Entry 8RDJ (electron microscopy, 2.62 A resolution); this record covers chains C and D of the 24 polymer chains in the assembly.

[Chain C]
Protein: DNA-directed RNA polymerase subunit beta
Source organism: Sinapis alba
UniProtKB: A0A6C0M5W1 (A0A6C0M5W1_SINAL); residue numbers follow UniProt; this construct covers 1-1072
Chain sequence (1072 residues; each row starts with the number of its first residue):
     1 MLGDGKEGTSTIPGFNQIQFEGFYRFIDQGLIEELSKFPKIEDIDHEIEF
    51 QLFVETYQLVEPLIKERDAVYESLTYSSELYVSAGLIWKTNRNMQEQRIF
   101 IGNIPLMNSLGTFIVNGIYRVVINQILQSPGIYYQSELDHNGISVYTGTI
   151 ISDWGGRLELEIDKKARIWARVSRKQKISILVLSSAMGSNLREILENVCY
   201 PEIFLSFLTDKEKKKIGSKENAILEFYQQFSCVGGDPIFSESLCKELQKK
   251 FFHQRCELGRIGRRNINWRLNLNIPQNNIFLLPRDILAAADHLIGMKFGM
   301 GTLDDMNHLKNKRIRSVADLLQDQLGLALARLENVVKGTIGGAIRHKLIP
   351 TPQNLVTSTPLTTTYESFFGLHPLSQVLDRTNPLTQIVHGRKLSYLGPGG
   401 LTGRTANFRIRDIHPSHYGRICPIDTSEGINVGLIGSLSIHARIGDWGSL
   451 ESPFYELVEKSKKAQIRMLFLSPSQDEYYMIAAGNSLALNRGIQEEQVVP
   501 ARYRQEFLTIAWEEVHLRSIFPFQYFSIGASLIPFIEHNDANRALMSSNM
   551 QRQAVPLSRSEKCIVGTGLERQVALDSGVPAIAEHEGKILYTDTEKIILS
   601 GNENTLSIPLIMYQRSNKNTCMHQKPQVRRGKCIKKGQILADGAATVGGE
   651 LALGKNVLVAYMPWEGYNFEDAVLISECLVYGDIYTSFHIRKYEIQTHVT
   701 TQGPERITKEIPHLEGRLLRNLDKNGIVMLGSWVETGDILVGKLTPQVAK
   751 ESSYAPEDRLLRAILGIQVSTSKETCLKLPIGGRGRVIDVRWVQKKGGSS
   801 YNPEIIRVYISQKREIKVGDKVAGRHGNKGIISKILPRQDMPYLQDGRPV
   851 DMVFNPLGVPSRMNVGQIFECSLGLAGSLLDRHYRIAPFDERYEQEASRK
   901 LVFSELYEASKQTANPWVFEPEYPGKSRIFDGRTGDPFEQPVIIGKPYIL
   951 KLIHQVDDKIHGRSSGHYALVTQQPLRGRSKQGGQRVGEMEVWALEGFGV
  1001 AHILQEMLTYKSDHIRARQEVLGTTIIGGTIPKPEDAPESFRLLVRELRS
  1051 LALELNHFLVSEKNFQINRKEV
Unresolved in the structure: 1-7, 747-771
Construct notes: conflict F113 (Ser in A0A6C0M5W1), V657 (Ile in A0A6C0M5W1)

[Chain D]
Protein: DNA-directed RNA polymerase subunit beta'
Source organism: Sinapis alba
Notes: EC 2.7.7.6
UniProtKB: A0A6C0M5W0 (A0A6C0M5W0_SINAL); residue numbers follow UniProt; this construct covers 1-680
Chain sequence (680 residues; numbered 1 to 680; the number before each row is that of its first residue):
     1 MIDRYKHQQLRIGLVSPQQISAWATKKIPNGEIVGEVTKPYTFHYKTNKP
    51 EKDGLFCERIFGPIKSGICACGNYRVIGDEKEDPKFCEQCGVEFVDSRIR
   101 RYQMGYIKLTCPVTHVWYLKRLPSYIANLLDKPLKELEGLVYCDFSFARP
   151 ITKKPTFLRLRGSFEYEIQSWKYSIPLFFTTQGFEIFRNREISTGAGAIR
   201 EQLADLDLRIIIENSLVEWKQLGEEGPTGNEWEDRKIVRRKDFLVRRMEL
   251 AKHFIRTNIEPEWMVLCLLPVLPPELRPIIQIEGGKLMSSDINELYRRVI
   301 YRNNTLTDLLTTSRSTPGELVMCQEKLVQEAVDTLLDNGIRGQPMRDGHN
   351 KVYKSFSDVIEGKEGRFRETLLGKRVDYSGRSVIVVGPSLSLHRCGLPRE
   401 IAIELFQTFVIRGLIRQHLASNIGVAKSQIREKKPIVWEILQEVMQGHPV
   451 LLNRAPTLHRLGIQSFQPILVEGRTICLHPLVCKGFNADFDGDQMAVHVP
   501 LSLEAQAEARLLMFSHMNLLSPAIGDPISVPTQDMLIGLYVLTSGTRRGI
   551 CANRYNPCNRKNYQNERIYETNYKYMKEPFFCNSYDAIGAYRQKRINLDS
   601 PLWLRWQLDQRVIASKEVPIEVHYESFGNYHEIYAHYLIVRSVKKETLYI
   651 YIRTTVGHISFYREIEEAIQGFSQACSYDT
Unresolved in the structure: 26-34, 78-84, 226-233, 279-290, 311-320, 559-577, 677-680
Bound ions: Mg2+: D489, D491, D493 (shared with 1 residue of chain Z)

[Chain C / chain D interface]
Residue-residue contacts (199):
  P663(C) with D534(D)
  E665(C) with P388(D)
  G666(C) with V386(D)
  Y667(C) with P388(D)
  F669(C) with P480(D); F490(D); T532(D); D534(D); M535(D), hydrophobic
  E670(C) with D489(D); F490(D); Q533(D), hydrogen bond
  D671(C) with F490(D); D491(D)
  A672(C) with V386(D), hydrophobic; F490(D)
  V818(C) with T475(D)
  G819(C) with T475(D)
  K821(C) with D491(D), hydrogen bond (side chain-backbone)
  K829(C) with D491(D)
  I831(C) with V385(D), hydrophobic; F490(D); D491(D); G492(D)
  I832(C) with V385(D)
  S833(C) with V386(D)
  N855(C) with D534(D)
  L857(C) with Q533(D); D534(D); I537(D), hydrophobic
  D936(C) with K594(D)
  V956(C) with V383(D), hydrophobic; R474(D); T475(D)
  D957(C) with R474(D), salt bridge
  K959(C) with R381(D); V383(D); Q494(D)
  I960(C) with R381(D); S382(D); P398(D), hydrophobic; E400(D); I401(D), hydrophobic; R474(D)
  H961(C) with G380(D); R381(D), hydrogen bond (backbone-backbone); I401(D)
  G962(C) with S379(D); E404(D)
  R963(C) with D377(D), salt bridge; Y378(D), hydrogen bond (backbone-backbone); S379(D), hydrogen bond (backbone-backbone); E404(D); L405(D)
  S964(C) with D377(D); Y378(D), hydrogen bond (backbone-backbone); E404(D); Q407(D)
  S965(C) with D377(D)
  Y968(C) with D377(D), hydrogen bond
  L970(C) with R101(D), hydrogen bond (backbone-side chain); P278(D), hydrophobic
  V971(C) with R101(D), hydrogen bond (backbone-side chain); P278(D)
  T972(C) with T370(D)
  Q973(C) with R101(D)
  Q974(C) with T370(D); K374(D); R375(D)
  P975(C) with R375(D); V376(D); D377(D)
  L976(C) with R375(D)
  R977(C) with R375(D)
  G984(C) with R375(D), hydrogen bond (backbone-side chain); V376(D); S379(D)
  Q985(C) with R375(D); V376(D), hydrogen bond (backbone-backbone); S379(D), hydrogen bond (backbone-side chain); G380(D); R381(D), hydrogen bond
  R986(C) with E369(D), salt bridge; G373(D), hydrogen bond (side chain-backbone); K374(D); R375(D)
  V987(C) with G373(D); K374(D), hydrogen bond (backbone-backbone); V376(D), hydrophobic; H498(D)
  E989(C) with L372(D)
  M990(C) with T457(D)
  E991(C) with N453(D); A455(D); T457(D), hydrogen bond
  V992(C) with L372(D)
  A994(C) with T457(D); R460(D); I463(D), hydrophobic
  L995(C) with I463(D), hydrophobic
  G997(C) with R460(D), hydrogen bond (backbone-side chain)
  F998(C) with R460(D); I463(D); L512(D); M513(D), hydrophobic; N518(D)
  V1000(C) with E508(D); L512(D), hydrophobic; M513(D), hydrophobic
  A1001(C) with E508(D), hydrogen bond (backbone-side chain)
  H1002(C) with E504(D); E508(D), salt bridge
  I1003(C) with L451(D), hydrophobic; A505(D); E508(D), hydrogen bond (backbone-side chain); A509(D); M513(D), hydrophobic
  E1006(C) with P500(D); L501(D), hydrogen bond (side chain-backbone); S502(D), hydrogen bond; A505(D)
  M1007(C) with K374(D); V376(D); H498(D)
  L1008(C) with K374(D), hydrogen bond (backbone-side chain)
  Y1010(C) with S502(D)
  K1011(C) with V376(D); D377(D), hydrogen bond (backbone-backbone); V499(D), hydrogen bond (side chain-backbone)
  S1012(C) with K374(D); R375(D), hydrogen bond (side chain-backbone)
  D1013(C) with K374(D), salt bridge
  I1015(C) with R98(D)
  V1021(C) with L501(D), hydrophobic
  T1025(C) with T408(D); R412(D)
  I1026(C) with T408(D); I411(D), hydrophobic; R412(D); I423(D), hydrophobic
  I1027(C) with R412(D), hydrogen bond (backbone-side chain)
  G1028(C) with R412(D)
  I1031(C) with L501(D), hydrophobic; S502(D)
  K1033(C) with E504(D), salt bridge
  P1038(C) with K374(D)
  E1039(C) with R101(D), salt bridge; Y102(D), hydrogen bond
  S1040(C) with T370(D); L371(D); K374(D)
  R1042(C) with Y102(D)
  L1043(C) with L276(D), hydrophobic; R366(D)
  L1044(C) with R366(D); F367(D), hydrophobic; L371(D), hydrophobic
  R1046(C) with Y102(D), hydrogen bond (side chain-backbone); M104(D); L272(D); L276(D)
  E1047(C) with V359(D); I360(D); R366(D), salt bridge
  R1049(C) with W23(D); M104(D); P270(D)
  S1050(C) with L272(D); Y296(D); L336(D); F356(D)
  L1051(C) with H115(D), hydrogen bond (backbone-side chain); W117(D), hydrophobic; L336(D), hydrophobic; I360(D), hydrophobic
  A1052(C) with L14(D); V15(D), hydrogen bond (backbone-backbone); L266(D), hydrophobic
  L1053(C) with G13(D); W23(D); W117(D), hydrophobic; Y118(D)
  E1054(C) with R11(D); I12(D); G13(D), hydrogen bond (backbone-backbone); W23(D)
  L1055(C) with L10(D), hydrophobic; R11(D); I12(D), hydrophobic
  N1056(C) with L10(D); R11(D), hydrogen bond (backbone-backbone)
  H1057(C) with Q8(D); Q9(D)
  F1058(C) with Q8(D); Q9(D), hydrogen bond (backbone-backbone)
  L1059(C) with H7(D); Q8(D)
  V1060(C) with H7(D), hydrogen bond (backbone-backbone)
  E1062(C) with Y5(D)
Other interface residues (no listed pair), chain C (97 interface residues in all): N668, T701, K817, R862, G988, G999, R1018, F1041, L1048
Other interface residues (no listed pair), chain D (103 interface residues in all): Q19, K46, P273, E275, R368, S389, F409, R454, L458, H459, L461, C483, A496

[Overview]
The interface between chain C and chain D involves 97 residues on one side and 103 on the other, with 34
hydrogen bonds and 8 salt bridges. Among the polar pairs are D957(C)-R474(D), R963(C)-D377(D) and
R986(C)-E369(D). D489(D), D491(D) and D493(D) form the Mg2+ site.
Chain C is DNA-directed RNA polymerase subunit beta and chain D is DNA-directed RNA polymerase subunit beta',
both from Sinapis alba; the structure, Plastid-encoded RNA polymerase transcription elongation complex
(Integrated model), was determined by electron microscopy together with 8R5O, 8R6S and 8RAS from the same
study.
